Entry 6WUB (electron microscopy, 3.20 A resolution); this record covers chains f and r of the 12 polymer chains in the assembly.

# Chain f
Protein: 30S ribosomal protein S6
Source organism: Enterococcus faecalis OG1RF
UniProtKB: A0A1B4XKB6 (A0A1B4XKB6_ENTFL); numbering as in UniProt (aligned over 3-99)
Amino-acid sequence (97 residues; row label = number of the first residue in the row):
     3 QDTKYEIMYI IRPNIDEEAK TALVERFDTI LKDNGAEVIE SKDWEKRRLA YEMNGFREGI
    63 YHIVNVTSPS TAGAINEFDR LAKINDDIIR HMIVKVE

# Chain r
Protein: 30S ribosomal protein S18
Source organism: Enterococcus faecalis OG1RF
UniProtKB: A0A1B4XKB3 (A0A1B4XKB3_ENTFL); numbering as in UniProt (aligned over 13-78)
Amino-acid sequence (66 residues; numbered 13 to 78; the number before each row is that of its first residue):
    13 KVDYIAANHI EYIDYKDTEL LKRFISERGK ILPRRVTGTG AKNQRKLTIA IKRARIMGLL
    73 PFVSDE

# Chain f / chain r interface
Pairs across the interface - 24 pairs, chain f then chain r:
  Glu8(f) - Lys28(r)  salt bridge
  Met10(f) - Tyr27(r)  hydrogen bond
  Ile12(f) - Met69(r)
  Arg49(f) - Gly70(r)
  Arg49(f) - Leu71(r)  hydrogen bond (side chain-backbone)
  Leu51(f) - Gly70(r)
  Ala52(f) - Gly70(r)
  Ala52(f) - Leu72(r)
  Ala52(f) - Pro73(r)
  Tyr53(f) - Arg67(r)  hydrogen bond (side chain-backbone)
  Tyr53(f) - Ile68(r)  hydrogen bond (side chain-backbone)
  Tyr53(f) - Gly70(r)
  Tyr53(f) - Leu72(r)
  Tyr53(f) - Phe74(r)
  Met55(f) - Gly70(r)
  Tyr63(f) - Met69(r)  hydrogen bond (side chain-backbone)
  Tyr63(f) - Gly70(r)
  Tyr63(f) - Leu71(r)
  Arg92(f) - Ile68(r)  hydrogen bond (side chain-backbone)
  Arg92(f) - Met69(r)
  His93(f) - Met69(r)
  Met94(f) - Arg65(r)
  Met94(f) - Met69(r)  hydrophobic
  Val96(f) - Arg65(r)
Interface residues without a listed pair, chain f (15 interface residues in all): Trp46, Glu99
Interface residues without a listed pair, chain r (12 interface residues in all): Tyr24

# In short
The interface between chain f and chain r involves 15 residues on one side and 12 on the other; the contacts
include 6 hydrogen bonds and 1 salt bridge. Among the polar pairs are Glu8(f)-Lys28(r), Met10(f)-Tyr27(r) and
Arg49(f)-Leu71(r).
Here chain f is 30S ribosomal protein S6 and chain r is 30S ribosomal protein S18, both from Enterococcus
faecalis OG1RF. Entry 6WUB (30S subunit (head) of 70S Ribosome Enterococcus faecalis MultiBody refinement) was
determined by electron microscopy, deposited together with 6WUA.
